8OHZ - chains L and M of the 28 polymer chains in the assembly; structure by X-ray diffraction, 2.65 A resolution.

# Chain L
Molecule: Proteasome subunit beta type-6
Source organism: Saccharomyces cerevisiae
UniProt: P23724 (PSB6_YEAST); residues 1-222 here correspond to UniProt positions 20-241 (UniProt number = residue number + 19)
Chain sequence (222 residues; each row starts with the number of its first residue):
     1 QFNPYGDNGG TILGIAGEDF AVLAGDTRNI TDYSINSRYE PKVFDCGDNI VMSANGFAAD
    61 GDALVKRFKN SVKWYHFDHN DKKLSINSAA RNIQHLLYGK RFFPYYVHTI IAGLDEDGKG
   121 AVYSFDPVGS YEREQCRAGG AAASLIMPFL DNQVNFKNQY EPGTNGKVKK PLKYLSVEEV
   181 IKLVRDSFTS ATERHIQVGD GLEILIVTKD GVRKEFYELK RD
Metal / ion sites: Mg2+: Asp222 (shared with 3 residues of chain V)
Ligand contacts: VOT ((2S,3R)-2-[2-[4-[2-(4-ethylphenyl)hydrazinyl]phenyl]ethanoylamino]-N-[(5S,8S,10S)-5-methyl-10-oxidanyl-2,7-bis(oxidanylidene)-1,6-diazacyclododec-8-yl]-3-oxidanyl-butanamide): Arg101, Phe102, Phe103, Pro104, Asp126, Pro127, Val128

# Chain M
Molecule: Proteasome subunit beta type-7
Source organism: Saccharomyces cerevisiae
UniProt: P30657 (PSB7_YEAST); residues -12 to 233 here correspond to UniProt positions 21-266 (UniProt number = residue number + 33)
Chain sequence (246 residues; numbered -12 to 233; the number before each row is that of its first residue; numbers below 1 keep their minus sign (Thr-12 is residue -12)):
   -12 TQIANAGASP MVNTQQPIVT GTSVISMKYD NGVIIAADNL GSYGSLLRFN GVERLIPVGD
    48 NTVVGISGDI SDMQHIERLL KDLVTENAYD NPLADAEEAL EPSYIFEYLA TVMYQRRSKM
   108 NPLWNAIIVA GVQSNGDQFL RYVNLLGVTY SSPTLATGFG AHMANPLLRK VVDRESDIPK
   168 TTVQVAEEAI VNAMRVLYYR DARSSRNFSL AIIDKNTGLT FKKNLQVENM KWDFAKDIKG
   228 YGTQKI
Unresolved in the structure: -12 to 0

# Chain L / chain M interface
Contacting residue pairs (43):
  Gln1(L) with Thr1(M)
  Phe2(L) with Thr1(M); Arg104(M); Met107(M); Pro109(M), hydrophobic; Trp111(M), hydrophobic; Leu132(M), hydrophobic; Leu133(M), hydrophobic
  Asn3(L) with Leu133(M)
  Pro4(L) with Arg104(M), hydrogen bond (backbone-side chain); Met107(M), hydrophobic; Leu133(M)
  Tyr5(L) with Arg104(M)
  Asn8(L) with Val135(M)
  Asn29(L) with Tyr137(M)
  Ser34(L) with His149(M), hydrogen bond
  Ile35(L) with Arg156(M), hydrogen bond (backbone-side chain)
  Asn36(L) with Tyr137(M), hydrogen bond; Ser139(M); Arg156(M)
  Ser37(L) with Ser138(M), hydrogen bond (side chain-backbone); Ser139(M)
  Glu40(L) with Arg128(M), salt bridge; Tyr137(M); Ser138(M), hydrogen bond (side chain-backbone)
  Phe57(L) with Arg104(M); Leu133(M); Val135(M), hydrophobic
  Ala59(L) with Tyr101(M); Leu133(M); Gly134(M); Val135(M)
  Asp60(L) with Tyr101(M), hydrogen bond; Arg104(M), salt bridge
  Asp62(L) with Thr136(M)
  Ala63(L) with Tyr101(M)
  Lys66(L) with Glu94(M), salt bridge
  Phe103(L) with Arg104(M); Ser105(M)
  Tyr105(L) with Tyr101(M)
  Glu218(L) with Arg161(M), salt bridge
  Arg221(L) with Asp160(M), salt bridge; Arg161(M)
Other interface residues (no listed pair), chain L (26 interface residues in all): Gly6, Arg38, Tyr39, Lys100
Other interface residues (no listed pair), chain M (23 interface residues in all): Thr141, Leu142

# Summary
26 residues of chain L and 23 residues of chain M are in contact, with 7 hydrogen bonds and 5 salt bridges.
Polar contacts include Glu40(L)-Arg128(M), Asp60(L)-Arg104(M) and Lys66(L)-Glu94(M). Bound to chain L:
compound VOT.
Chain L is Proteasome subunit beta type-6 and chain M is Proteasome subunit beta type-7, both from
Saccharomyces cerevisiae; the structure, Yeast 20S proteasome in complex with a photoswitchable cepafungin
derivative (transCep1), was determined by X-ray diffraction (same publication as 8OI1).
